Entry 5E5W (X-ray diffraction, 2.40 A resolution); this record covers chains A and B.

# Chain A
Name: Hemagglutinin-esterase
Source organism: Influenza D virus (D/swine/Oklahoma/1334/2011)
UniProt: K9LG83 (K9LG83_9ORTO); residues 3-429 here correspond to UniProt positions 19-445 (UniProt number = residue number + 16)
Amino-acid sequence (427 residues; row label = number of the first residue in the row):
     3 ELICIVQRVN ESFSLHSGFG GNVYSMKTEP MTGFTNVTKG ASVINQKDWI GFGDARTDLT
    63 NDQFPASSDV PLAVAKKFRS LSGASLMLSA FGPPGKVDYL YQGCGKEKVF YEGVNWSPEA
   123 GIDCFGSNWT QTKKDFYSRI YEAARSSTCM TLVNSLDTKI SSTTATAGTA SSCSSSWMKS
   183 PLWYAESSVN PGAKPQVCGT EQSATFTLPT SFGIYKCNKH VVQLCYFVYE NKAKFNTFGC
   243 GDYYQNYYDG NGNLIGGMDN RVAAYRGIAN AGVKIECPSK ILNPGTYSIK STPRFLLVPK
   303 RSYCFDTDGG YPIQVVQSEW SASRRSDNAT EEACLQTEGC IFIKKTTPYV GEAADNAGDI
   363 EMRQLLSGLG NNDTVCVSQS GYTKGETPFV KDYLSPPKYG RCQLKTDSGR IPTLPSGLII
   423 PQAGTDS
Unresolved in the structure: 194-196
Differences from the reference sequence: engineered mutation A57 (Ser73 in K9LG83), A356 (Asp372 in K9LG83), A359 (His375 in K9LG83)
Disulfide bonds: C106-C151, C126-C175, C200-C242, C219-C306, C227-C279, C336-C342, C378-C404
Glycans and other covalent adducts: N-acetylglucosamine (NAG) linked to N12, N330; glycan linked to N130
From the paper describing this entry:
  - mutagenesis - S57A/D356A/H359A: abolished catalytic activity

# Chain B
Name: Hemagglutinin-esterase
Source organism: Influenza D virus (D/swine/Oklahoma/1334/2011)
UniProt: K9LG83 (K9LG83_9ORTO); residues 1-157 here correspond to UniProt positions 456-612 (UniProt number = residue number + 455)
Amino-acid sequence (157 residues; each row starts with the number of its first residue):
     1 IFGIDDLIFG LLFVGFVAGG VAGGYFWGRS NGGGGGASVS STQAGFDKIG KDIQQLRNDT
    61 NAAIEGFNGR IAHDEQAIKN LAKEIEDARA EALVGELGII RSLIVANISM NLKESLYELA
   121 NQITKRGGGI AQEAGPGCWY VDSENCDASC KEYIFNF
Unresolved in the structure: 1-8
Disulfide bonds: C146-C150
Glycans and other covalent adducts: N-acetylglucosamine (NAG) linked to N58, N107

# How chain A and chain B interact
Residue-residue contacts (153; chain A residue first):
  E3(A) - R29(B)  salt bridge
  E3(A) - S30(B)
  E3(A) - W139(B)
  E3(A) - Y140(B)
  E3(A) - V141(B)  hydrogen bond (backbone-backbone)
  E3(A) - S143(B)
  E3(A) - K151(B)  salt bridge
  L4(A) - R29(B)
  L4(A) - S30(B)  hydrogen bond (backbone-backbone)
  L4(A) - W139(B)
  L4(A) - Y140(B)  hydrophobic
  I5(A) - W27(B)  hydrophobic
  I5(A) - G28(B)
  I5(A) - C138(B)
  I5(A) - W139(B)  hydrogen bond (backbone-backbone)
  I5(A) - V141(B)  hydrophobic
  I5(A) - F155(B)  hydrophobic
  C6(A) - F26(B)
  C6(A) - W27(B)
  C6(A) - G28(B)  hydrogen bond (backbone-backbone)
  C6(A) - G137(B)
  C6(A) - C138(B)  disulfide
  I7(A) - G10(B)  hydrogen bond (backbone-backbone)
  I7(A) - L11(B)  hydrophobic
  I7(A) - F26(B)
  I7(A) - W27(B)
  I7(A) - F46(B)  hydrophobic
  I7(A) - G137(B)  hydrogen bond (backbone-backbone)
  V8(A) - G24(B)
  V8(A) - Y25(B)
  V8(A) - F26(B)  hydrogen bond (backbone-backbone)
  V8(A) - W27(B)
  V8(A) - G28(B)
  Q9(A) - L11(B)
  Q9(A) - F13(B)  hydrogen bond (side chain-backbone)
  Q9(A) - V14(B)
  Q9(A) - G15(B)  hydrogen bond (backbone-backbone)
  Q9(A) - G24(B)
  Q9(A) - Y25(B)
  Q9(A) - L116(B)
  R10(A) - G15(B)
  R10(A) - V17(B)
  R10(A) - G23(B)
  R10(A) - G24(B)  hydrogen bond (backbone-backbone)
  R10(A) - F26(B)
  R10(A) - S40(B)
  V11(A) - V14(B)  hydrophobic
  V11(A) - G15(B)  hydrogen bond (backbone-backbone)
  V11(A) - F16(B)
  V11(A) - V17(B)  hydrogen bond (backbone-backbone)
  N12(A) - V17(B)
  N12(A) - G20(B)
  N12(A) - V21(B)  hydrogen bond (side chain-backbone)
  N12(A) - A22(B)
  N12(A) - G23(B)
  F15(A) - G23(B)
  H18(A) - R101(B)
  H18(A) - V105(B)
  S19(A) - V105(B)
  G20(A) - S102(B)
  G20(A) - V105(B)
  G20(A) - A106(B)
  F21(A) - S102(B)  hydrogen bond (backbone-backbone)
  F21(A) - A106(B)
  G22(A) - A106(B)
  G23(A) - V105(B)
  G23(A) - A106(B)
  G23(A) - S109(B)
  N24(A) - S109(B)  hydrogen bond (backbone-side chain)
  V25(A) - V105(B)
  V25(A) - S109(B)
  Y26(A) - F16(B)
  E31(A) - R57(B)  salt bridge
  M33(A) - I64(B)
  M33(A) - L97(B)  hydrophobic
  M33(A) - R101(B)
  T34(A) - N68(B)  hydrogen bond
  G312(A) - E75(B)
  Y313(A) - H73(B)
  Y313(A) - E75(B)
  P314(A) - E75(B)
  C336(A) - K79(B)  hydrogen bond (backbone-side chain)
  L337(A) - K79(B)
  T339(A) - K79(B)
  E340(A) - A77(B)
  E340(A) - I78(B)
  E340(A) - K79(B)
  G341(A) - A77(B)  hydrogen bond (backbone-backbone)
  C342(A) - K79(B)  hydrogen bond (backbone-side chain)
  G387(A) - I71(B)
  E388(A) - N68(B)
  T389(A) - N68(B)
  T389(A) - I71(B)
  P390(A) - F67(B)  hydrophobic
  P390(A) - N68(B)
  P390(A) - R70(B)
  P390(A) - L93(B)  hydrophobic
  F391(A) - F67(B)  hydrophobic
  F391(A) - L97(B)  hydrophobic
  Y395(A) - L81(B)  hydrophobic
  Y395(A) - K83(B)  hydrogen bond
  Y395(A) - E86(B)
  Y395(A) - D87(B)  hydrogen bond
  L396(A) - L81(B)
  P398(A) - Q76(B)
  P398(A) - I78(B)
  P398(A) - K79(B)
  P398(A) - N80(B)
  P398(A) - L81(B)
  P399(A) - Q76(B)
  P399(A) - A77(B)
  P399(A) - I78(B)
  P399(A) - K79(B)
  K400(A) - E75(B)
  K400(A) - Q76(B)  hydrogen bond (backbone-backbone)
  K400(A) - E86(B)  salt bridge
  Y401(A) - D74(B)
  G402(A) - A72(B)
  G402(A) - H73(B)
  G402(A) - D74(B)  hydrogen bond (backbone-backbone)
  R403(A) - G69(B)  hydrogen bond (side chain-backbone)
  R403(A) - I71(B)  hydrogen bond (side chain-backbone)
  R403(A) - A72(B)
  C404(A) - I71(B)
  C404(A) - A72(B)
  L406(A) - R89(B)
  L406(A) - A90(B)
  L406(A) - L93(B)  hydrophobic
  K407(A) - A90(B)
  T408(A) - V94(B)
  R412(A) - V94(B)
  P414(A) - L97(B)
  P414(A) - R101(B)
  T415(A) - R101(B)  hydrogen bond (backbone-side chain)
  L416(A) - I64(B)  hydrophobic
  L416(A) - I104(B)  hydrophobic
  P417(A) - R57(B)
  S418(A) - R57(B)
  L420(A) - G23(B)
  I421(A) - Y25(B)  hydrogen bond (backbone-side chain)
  I421(A) - I53(B)
  I421(A) - L112(B)
  I422(A) - V14(B)  hydrophobic
  I422(A) - Y25(B)
  P423(A) - V14(B)
  P423(A) - Y25(B)
  P423(A) - S109(B)
  P423(A) - L112(B)
  P423(A) - L116(B)  hydrophobic
  Q424(A) - S109(B)
  D428(A) - L12(B)
  D428(A) - F13(B)
  D428(A) - V14(B)  hydrogen bond (side chain-backbone)
Other interface residues (no listed pair), chain A (64 interface residues in all): E13, Q405, A425
Other interface residues (no listed pair), chain B (73 interface residues in all): F9, A18, G19, T60, G98, L103, I108, M110, K113, L119
Inter-chain disulfides: C6(A)-C138(B)

# Summary
64 residues of chain A and 73 residues of chain B are in contact, with 1 disulfide bond, 28 hydrogen bonds and
4 salt bridges. Polar pairs include E3(A)-R29(B), E3(A)-K151(B) and E31(A)-R57(B). N-acetylglucosamine is
covalently linked to N12(A), N130(A) and N330(A). From the paper: S57A/D356A/H359A of chain A abolish
catalytic activity.
Here chain A is Hemagglutinin-esterase and chain B is Hemagglutinin-esterase, both from Influenza D virus
(D/swine/Oklahoma/1334/2011). Entry 5E5W (Hemagglutinin-esterase-fusion mutant structure of influenza D virus)
was determined by X-ray diffraction (same publication as 5E65 and 5E66).
